9ETW - chains A and B; structure by X-ray diffraction, 1.51 A resolution.

# Chain A (and B)
Name: Kelch-like protein 26
Organism: Homo sapiens
Notes: chain B of this document is another copy of the same molecule, construct and numbering; everything in this record applies to it too
Reference sequence: Q53HC5 (KLH26_HUMAN); residues 35-162 here correspond to UniProt positions 34-161 (UniProt number = residue number - 1)
Sequence (130 residues; numbered 33 to 162; the number before each row is that of its first residue):
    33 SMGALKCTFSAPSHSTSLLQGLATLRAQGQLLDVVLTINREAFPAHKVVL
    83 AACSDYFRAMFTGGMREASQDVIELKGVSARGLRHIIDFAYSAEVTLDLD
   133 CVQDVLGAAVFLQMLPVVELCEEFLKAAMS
Not modelled in the structure: 33-36, 162
Construct notes: expression tag (33-34)

# Chain A / chain B interface
Pairs across the interface (95; chain A residue first):
  L37(A) with D130(B); A160(B), hydrophobic
  K38(A) with T128(B); L129(B); D130(B)
  C39(A) with V127(B); T128(B); L129(B), hydrogen bond (backbone-backbone)
  T40(A) with E126(B); V127(B); T128(B), hydrogen bond
  F41(A) with E126(B); V127(B), hydrogen bond (backbone-backbone); L152(B), hydrophobic; E155(B); F156(B), hydrophobic
  S42(A) with A125(B); E126(B); L152(B)
  A43(A) with F121(B), hydrophobic; A125(B), hydrogen bond (backbone-backbone)
  H46(A) with C85(B); F121(B); A122(B), hydrogen bond (side chain-backbone); A125(B)
  S47(A) with S47(B), hydrogen bond; T48(B); L51(B)
  T48(A) with S47(B)
  S49(A) with A84(B)
  L50(A) with L51(B), hydrophobic; L54(B), hydrophobic; V81(B); A84(B); C85(B), hydrophobic; A122(B)
  L51(A) with L50(B), hydrophobic
  G53(A) with A84(B); R90(B)
  L54(A) with L50(B), hydrophobic; V80(B); A84(B)
  T56(A) with R90(B), hydrogen bond
  L57(A) with V80(B); A83(B), hydrophobic; A84(B); R90(B)
  Q60(A) with R90(B), hydrogen bond
  Q62(A) with T94(B)
  L63(A) with V80(B), hydrophobic; F93(B)
  H78(A) with V80(B)
  V80(A) with L54(B); L57(B); L63(B), hydrophobic; H78(B); V80(B), hydrophobic
  V81(A) with L50(B)
  A83(A) with L57(B), hydrophobic; L63(B), hydrophobic
  A84(A) with S49(B); L50(B), hydrophobic; G53(B); L54(B); L57(B)
  C85(A) with H46(B); L50(B), hydrophobic
  R90(A) with T56(B), hydrogen bond; L57(B); Q60(B), hydrogen bond
  F93(A) with L63(B)
  T94(A) with L57(B); Q62(B)
  F121(A) with A43(B), hydrophobic; H46(B)
  A122(A) with H46(B), hydrogen bond (backbone-side chain)
  A125(A) with S42(B); A43(B), hydrogen bond (backbone-backbone); H46(B)
  E126(A) with T40(B); F41(B)
  V127(A) with C39(B); T40(B); F41(B), hydrogen bond (backbone-backbone)
  T128(A) with K38(B); C39(B); T40(B), hydrogen bond
  L129(A) with K38(B); C39(B), hydrogen bond (backbone-backbone)
  D130(A) with K38(B)
  L152(A) with F41(B), hydrophobic
  E155(A) with F41(B)
  F156(A) with L37(B); F41(B), hydrophobic
  A160(A) with L37(B), hydrophobic
Other interface residues (no listed pair), chain A (44 interface residues in all): K79, L131, P148
Other interface residues (no listed pair), chain B (44 interface residues in all): K79, P148, A159

# Overview
Chain A and chain B each contribute 44 residues to their interface; the contacts include 15 hydrogen bonds.
Among the polar pairs are T40(A)-T128(B), H46(A)-A122(B) and S47(A)-S47(B).
Chain A and chain B are both Kelch-like protein 26 (Homo sapiens); the structure, BTB domain of KLHL26, was
determined by X-ray diffraction together with 9ETX and 9ETY from the same study.
